Entry 8ZYN (electron microscopy, 3.27 A resolution); this record covers chains C and D of the 4 polymer chains in the assembly.

== Chain C (and D) ==
Molecule: Potassium voltage-gated channel subfamily H member 2
Organism: Homo sapiens
Notes: chain D of this document is another copy of the same molecule, construct and numbering; everything in this record applies to it too
Reference sequence: Q12809 (KCNH2_HUMAN); the construct lacks a stretch of the UniProt sequence, so the offset changes along the chain: 211-350 = UniProt 1-140; 351-870 = UniProt 351-870; 871-1024 = UniProt 1006-1159
Chain sequence (820 residues; each row starts with the number of its first residue):
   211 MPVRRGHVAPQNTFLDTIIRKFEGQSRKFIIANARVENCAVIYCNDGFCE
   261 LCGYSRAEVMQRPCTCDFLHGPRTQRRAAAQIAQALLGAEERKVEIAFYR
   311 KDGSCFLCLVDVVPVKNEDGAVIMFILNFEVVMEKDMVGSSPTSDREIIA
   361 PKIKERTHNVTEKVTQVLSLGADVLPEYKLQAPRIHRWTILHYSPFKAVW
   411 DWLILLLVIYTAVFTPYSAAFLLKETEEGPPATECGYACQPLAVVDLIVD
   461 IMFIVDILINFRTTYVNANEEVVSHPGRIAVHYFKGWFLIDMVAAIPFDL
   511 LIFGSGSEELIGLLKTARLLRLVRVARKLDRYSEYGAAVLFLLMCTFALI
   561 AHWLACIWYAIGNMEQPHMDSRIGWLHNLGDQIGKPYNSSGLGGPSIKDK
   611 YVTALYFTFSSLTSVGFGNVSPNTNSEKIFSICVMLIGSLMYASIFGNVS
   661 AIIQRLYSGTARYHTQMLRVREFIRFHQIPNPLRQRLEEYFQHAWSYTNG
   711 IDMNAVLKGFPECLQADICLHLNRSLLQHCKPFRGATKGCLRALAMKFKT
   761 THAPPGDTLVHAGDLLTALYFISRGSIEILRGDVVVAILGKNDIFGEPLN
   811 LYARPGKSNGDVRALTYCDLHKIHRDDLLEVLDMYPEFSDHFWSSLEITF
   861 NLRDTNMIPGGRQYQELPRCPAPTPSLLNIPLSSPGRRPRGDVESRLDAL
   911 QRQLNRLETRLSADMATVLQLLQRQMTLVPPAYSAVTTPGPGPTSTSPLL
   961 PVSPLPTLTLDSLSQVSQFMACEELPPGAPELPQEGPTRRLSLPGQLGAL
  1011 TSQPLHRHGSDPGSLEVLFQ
Not modelled in the structure: 211-406, 435-451, 472-486, 511-519, 579-581, 598-602, 666-1030
Sequence notes: expression tag (1025-1030)

== Interface between chain C and chain D ==
Contacting residue pairs (41; chain C residue first):
  F617(C) with F627(D), hydrophobic
  S621(C) with F627(D)
  S624(C) with T623(D); S624(D); V625(D)
  V625(C) with V625(D)
  G626(C) with V625(D); G626(D)
  G628(C) with F627(D)
  S631(C) with N629(D), hydrogen bond
  P632(C) with Y616(D), hydrophobic; F627(D); N629(D), hydrogen bond (backbone-side chain)
  N633(C) with Q592(D); I593(D); N629(D), hydrogen bond
  N635(C) with K608(D); D609(D); V612(D)
  K638(C) with L589(D); V612(D); T613(D), hydrogen bond
  S641(C) with F627(D)
  I642(C) with Y616(D), hydrophobic; F619(D), hydrophobic
  M645(C) with Y616(D); F619(D); S620(D); T623(D); F627(D), hydrophobic
  L646(C) with M554(D), hydrophobic; F557(D), hydrophobic; F619(D), hydrophobic
  S649(C) with Y652(D); F656(D)
  L650(C) with F656(D); V659(D), hydrophobic
  A653(C) with F656(D), hydrophobic; S660(D)
  S654(C) with I663(D)
  N658(C) with I663(D)
Also at the interface, not in a pair above, chain C (23 interface residues in all): I583, V630, I639
Also at the interface, not in a pair above, chain D (25 interface residues in all): G594, L615

== Summary ==
23 residues of chain C and 25 residues of chain D are in contact; the contacts include 4 hydrogen bonds. Polar
pairs include S631(C)-N629(D), P632(C)-N629(D) and N633(C)-N629(D).
Both chains are Potassium voltage-gated channel subfamily H member 2 (Homo sapiens). Entry 8ZYN (Cryo-EM
Structure of inhibitor-free hERG Channel) was determined by electron microscopy together with 8ZYO, 8ZYP and
8ZYQ from the same study.
